PDB entry 4P8U | X-ray diffraction, 2.40 A resolution | chain A

== Chain A ==
Molecule: Chitinase-3-like protein 2
From: Homo sapiens
UniProt: Q15782 (CH3L2_HUMAN); residue numbers follow UniProt; this construct covers 27-390
Sequence (371 residues; each row starts with the number of its first residue):
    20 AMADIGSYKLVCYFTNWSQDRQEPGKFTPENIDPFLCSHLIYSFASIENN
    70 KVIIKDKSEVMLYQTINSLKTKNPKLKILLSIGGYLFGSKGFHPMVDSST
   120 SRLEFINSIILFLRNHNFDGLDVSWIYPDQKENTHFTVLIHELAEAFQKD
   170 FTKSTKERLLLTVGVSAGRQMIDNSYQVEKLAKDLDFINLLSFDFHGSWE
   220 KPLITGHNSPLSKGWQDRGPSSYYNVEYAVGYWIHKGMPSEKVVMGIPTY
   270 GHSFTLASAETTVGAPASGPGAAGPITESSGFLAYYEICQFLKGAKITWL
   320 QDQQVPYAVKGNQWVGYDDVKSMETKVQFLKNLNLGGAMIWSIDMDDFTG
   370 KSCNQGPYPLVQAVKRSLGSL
Disordered / not traced: 20-25
Disulfides: Cys308-Cys372
Construct notes: expression tag (20-26); engineered mutation Val182 (Ala in Q15782), Trp318 (Arg in Q15782)
UniProt features mapped onto this chain:
  - binding site (chitin): Asp75, Lys76, Gly102 to Leu105, Tyr146, Leu210 to Asp213, Trp360
  - glycosylation: Asn35 (N-linked (GlcNAc...) asparagine)
  - natural variant: Val182 (A182V: this construct carries the variant), Trp318 (R318W: this construct carries the variant)
  - mutagenesis: Ser143 (S143D: Confers chitinase activity; when associated with E-145), Ile145 (I145E: Confers chitinase activity; when associated with D-143)
What the authors report for this chain:
  - mutagenesis - Y243A: unchanged binding to GlcNAc2
  - mutagenesis - Y243A: unchanged binding to GlcNAc3
  - mutagenesis - W36A, Y243A, W360A (102-fold): decreased binding to GlcNAc6
  - mutagenesis - W36A, W360A: abolished binding to GlcNAc2
  - mutagenesis - W360A: decreased binding to GlcNAc5
  - mutagenesis - W36A, W360A: decreased binding to GlcNAc4

== In short ==
UniProt lists 12 chitin-binding residues and 2 mutagenesis sites. From the paper: W36A, Y243A and W360A reduce
binding to GlcNAc6; W36A and W360A abolish binding to GlcNAc2.
Chain A is Chitinase-3-like protein 2 (Homo sapiens); the structure, The crystal structures of YKL-39 in the
absence of chitooligosaccharides was solved to resolutions of 2.4 ..., was determined by X-ray diffraction
(same publication as 4P8V, 4P8W and 4P8X).
